PDB entry 6RI9 | electron microscopy, 3.70 A resolution | chains C and R of the 8 polymer chains in the assembly

# Chain C
Protein: DNA-directed RNA polymerase subunit beta
From: Escherichia coli (strain K12)
Notes: EC 2.7.7.6
Reference sequence: P0A8V2 (RPOB_ECOLI); numbering as in UniProt (aligned over 1-1342)
Sequence (1342 residues; numbered 1 to 1342; the number before each row is that of its first residue):
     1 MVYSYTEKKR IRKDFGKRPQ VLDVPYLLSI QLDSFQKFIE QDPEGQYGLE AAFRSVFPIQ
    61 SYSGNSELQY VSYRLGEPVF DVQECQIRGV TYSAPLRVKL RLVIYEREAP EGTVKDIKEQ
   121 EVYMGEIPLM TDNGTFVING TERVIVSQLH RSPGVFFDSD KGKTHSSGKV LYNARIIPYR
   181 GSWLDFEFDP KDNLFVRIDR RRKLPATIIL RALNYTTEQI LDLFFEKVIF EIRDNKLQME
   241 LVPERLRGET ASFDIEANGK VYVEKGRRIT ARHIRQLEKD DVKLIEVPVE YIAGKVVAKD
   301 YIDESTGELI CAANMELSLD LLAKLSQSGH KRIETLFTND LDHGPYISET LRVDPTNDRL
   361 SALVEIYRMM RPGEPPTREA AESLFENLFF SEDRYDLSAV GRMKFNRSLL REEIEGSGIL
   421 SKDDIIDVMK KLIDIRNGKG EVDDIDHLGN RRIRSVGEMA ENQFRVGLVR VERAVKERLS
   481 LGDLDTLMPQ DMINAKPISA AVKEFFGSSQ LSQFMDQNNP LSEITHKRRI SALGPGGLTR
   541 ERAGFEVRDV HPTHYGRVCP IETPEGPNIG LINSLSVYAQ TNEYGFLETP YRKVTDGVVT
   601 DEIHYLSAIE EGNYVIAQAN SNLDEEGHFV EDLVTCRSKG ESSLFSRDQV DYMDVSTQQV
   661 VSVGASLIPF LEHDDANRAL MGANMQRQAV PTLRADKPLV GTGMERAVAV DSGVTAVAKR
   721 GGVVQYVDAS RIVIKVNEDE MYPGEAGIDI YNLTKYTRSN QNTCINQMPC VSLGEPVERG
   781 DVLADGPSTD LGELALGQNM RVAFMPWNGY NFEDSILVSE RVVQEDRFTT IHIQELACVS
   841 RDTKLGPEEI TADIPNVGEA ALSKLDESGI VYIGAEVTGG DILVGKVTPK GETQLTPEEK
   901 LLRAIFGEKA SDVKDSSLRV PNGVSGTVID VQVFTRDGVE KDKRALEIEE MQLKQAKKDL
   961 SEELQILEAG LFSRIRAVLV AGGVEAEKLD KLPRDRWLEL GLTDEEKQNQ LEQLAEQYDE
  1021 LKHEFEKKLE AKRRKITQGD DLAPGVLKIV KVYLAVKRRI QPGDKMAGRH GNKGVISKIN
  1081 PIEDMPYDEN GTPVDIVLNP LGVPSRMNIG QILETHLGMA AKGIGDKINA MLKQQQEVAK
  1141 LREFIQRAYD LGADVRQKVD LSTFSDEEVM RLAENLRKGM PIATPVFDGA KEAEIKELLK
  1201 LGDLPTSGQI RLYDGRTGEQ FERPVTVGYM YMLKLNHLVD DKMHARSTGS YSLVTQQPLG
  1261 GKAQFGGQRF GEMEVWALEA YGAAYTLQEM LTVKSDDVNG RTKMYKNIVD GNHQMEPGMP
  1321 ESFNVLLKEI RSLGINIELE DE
Not modelled in the structure: 1, 891-912
Curated features (UniProtKB/Swiss-Prot):
  - modified residue (N6-acetyllysine): Lys-1022, Lys-1200

# Chain R
Molecule: 14-nt RNA strand
Sequence (14 nucleotides; row label = number of the first residue in the row):
     1 UCAGGCGAUG UUUU
Not modelled in the structure: 14
Bound ions: Mg2+: G10, U11 (shared with 2 residues of chain D)

# Interface between chain C and chain R
Residue-residue contacts - 16 pairs, chain C then chain R:
  Gln-513(C) with C6(R), hydrogen bond to the sugar; G7(R), phosphate contact
  Arg-540(C) with C6(R), salt bridge to the phosphate
  Pro-564(C) with A8(R), phosphate contact
  Arg-678(C) with U12(R), hydrogen bond to the base
  Arg-687(C) with A8(R), salt bridge to the phosphate
  Gln-688(C) with A8(R), hydrogen bond to the phosphate; U9(R), hydrogen bond to the phosphate
  Lys-1065(C) with U9(R), phosphate contact; G10(R), salt bridge to the phosphate
  Lys-1073(C) with G10(R), salt bridge to the phosphate
  Arg-1106(C) with U12(R), base contact
  His-1237(C) with U9(R), sugar contact
  Ser-1252(C) with C2(R), phosphate contact
  Leu-1253(C) with U1(R), sugar contact
  Leu-1259(C) with U1(R), sugar contact
Also at the interface, not in a pair above, chain C (17 interface residues in all): Gln-510, Asp-516, Ser-1105, Gln-1264
Also at the interface, not in a pair above, chain R (10 interface residues in all): G5, U13

# Summary
17 residues of chain C face 10 of chain R across their interface, with 4 hydrogen bonds and 4 salt bridges.
Polar pairs include Arg-678(C)/U12(R), Gln-513(C)/C6(R) and Gln-688(C)/A8(R). The Mg2+ site is built by G10(R)
and U11(R).
Here chain C is DNA-directed RNA polymerase subunit beta (Escherichia coli (strain K12)) and chain R is a
14-nt RNA strand. Entry 6RI9 (Cryo-EM structure of E. coli RNA polymerase backtracked elongation complex in
non-swiveled state) was determined by electron microscopy (same publication as 6RH3, 6RI7, 6RIN and 6RIP).
